PDB entry 8YGR | electron microscopy, 3.84 A resolution | chains A and B of the 3 polymer chains in the assembly

# Chain A
Protein: Outer capsid protein VP4
Source organism: Rotavirus A
Reference sequence: A0A5J6BC68 (A0A5J6BC68_9REOV); residues -2 to 578 here correspond to UniProt positions 1-581 (UniProt number = residue number + 3)
Chain sequence (581 residues; row label = number of the first residue in the row; numbers below 1 keep their minus sign (Gly-2 is residue -2)):
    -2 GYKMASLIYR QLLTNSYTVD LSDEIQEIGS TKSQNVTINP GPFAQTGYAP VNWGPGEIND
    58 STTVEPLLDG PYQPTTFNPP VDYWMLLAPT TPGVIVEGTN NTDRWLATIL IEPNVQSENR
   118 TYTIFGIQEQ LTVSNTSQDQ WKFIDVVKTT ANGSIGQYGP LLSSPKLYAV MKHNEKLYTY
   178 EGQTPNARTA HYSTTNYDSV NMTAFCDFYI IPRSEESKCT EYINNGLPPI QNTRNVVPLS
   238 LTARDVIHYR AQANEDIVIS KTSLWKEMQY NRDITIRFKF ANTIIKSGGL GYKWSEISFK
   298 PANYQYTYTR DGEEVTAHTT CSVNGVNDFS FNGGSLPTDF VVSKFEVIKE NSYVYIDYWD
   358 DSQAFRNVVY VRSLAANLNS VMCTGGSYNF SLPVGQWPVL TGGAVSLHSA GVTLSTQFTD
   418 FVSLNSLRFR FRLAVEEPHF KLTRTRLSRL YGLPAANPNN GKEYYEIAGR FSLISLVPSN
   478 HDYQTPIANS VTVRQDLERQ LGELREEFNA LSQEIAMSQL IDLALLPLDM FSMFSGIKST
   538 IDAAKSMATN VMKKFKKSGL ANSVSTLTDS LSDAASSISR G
Disordered / not traced: -2 to 31, 64-250, 491-578
Construct notes: conflict Ser332 (Tyr335 in A0A5J6BC68), Ser445 (Asp448 in A0A5J6BC68), Asn454 (Asp457 in A0A5J6BC68), His478 (Asp481 in A0A5J6BC68)

# Chain B
Protein: Outer capsid protein VP4
Source organism: Rotavirus A
Reference sequence: A0A5J6BC68 (A0A5J6BC68_9REOV); residues -2 to 578 here correspond to UniProt positions 1-581 (UniProt number = residue number + 3)
Chain sequence (581 residues; numbered -2 to 578; the number before each row is that of its first residue; numbers below 1 keep their minus sign (Gly-2 is residue -2)):
    -2 GYKMASLIYR QLLTNSYTVD LSDEIQEIGS TKSQNVTINP GPFAQTGYAP VNWGPGEIND
    58 STTVEPLLDG PYQPTTFNPP VDYWMLLAPT TPGVIVEGTN NTDRWLATIL IEPNVQSENR
   118 TYTIFGIQEQ LTVSNTSQDQ WKFIDVVKTT ANGSIGQYGP LLSSPKLYAV MKHNEKLYTY
   178 EGQTPNARTA HYSTTNYDSV NMTAFCDFYI IPRSEESKCT EYINNGLPPI QNTRNVVPLS
   238 LTARDVIHYR AQVNEDIVIS KTSLWKEMQY NRDITIRFKF ANTIIKSGGL GYKWSEISFK
   298 PANYQYTYTR DGEEVTAHTT CSVNGVNDFS FNGGSLPTDF VVSKFEVIKE NSYVYIDYWD
   358 DSQAFRNVVY VRSLAANLNS VMCTGGSYNF SLPVGQWPVL TGGAVSLHSA GVTLSTQFTD
   418 FVSLNSLRFR FRLAVEEPHF KLTRTRLSRL YGLPAANPNN GKEYYEIAGR FSLISLVPSN
   478 HDYQTPIANS VTVRQDLERQ LGELREEFNA LSQEIAMSQL IDLALLPLDM FSMFSGIKST
   538 IDAAKSMATN VMKKFKKSGL ANSVSTLTDS LSDAASSISR G
Disordered / not traced: -2 to 31, 67-248, 477-578
Construct notes: conflict Val250 (Ala253 in A0A5J6BC68), Ser332 (Tyr335 in A0A5J6BC68), Ser445 (Asp448 in A0A5J6BC68), Asn454 (Asp457 in A0A5J6BC68), His478 (Asp481 in A0A5J6BC68)

# Interface between chain A and chain B
Contacting residue pairs - 106 pairs, chain A then chain B:
  Thr34(A) with Asn32(B)
  Ile35(A) with Asn32(B)
  Asn36(A) with Asn32(B), hydrogen bond (side chain-backbone)
  Pro39(A) with Asn36(B)
  Phe40(A) with Phe40(B), hydrophobic
  Thr43(A) with Glu264(B)
  Ala46(A) with Arg369(B)
  Glu54(A) with Tyr352(B); Arg425(B), salt bridge
  Ile55(A) with Asn321(B)
  Asn56(A) with Asn56(B), hydrogen bond
  Asp57(A) with Asn321(B)
  Ser58(A) with Val323(B)
  Thr59(A) with Val323(B), hydrogen bond (backbone-backbone); Asn324(B); Asp325(B), hydrogen bond (backbone-backbone); Asn348(B), hydrogen bond
  Val61(A) with Asp325(B)
  Asn251(A) with Asn268(B); Arg269(B), hydrogen bond; Arg307(B); Asp308(B)
  Glu252(A) with Asn268(B), hydrogen bond (backbone-backbone)
  Asp253(A) with Gln266(B); Tyr267(B)
  Ile254(A) with Met265(B); Gln266(B), hydrogen bond (backbone-backbone)
  Val255(A) with Met265(B), hydrophobic
  Ile256(A) with Glu264(B), hydrogen bond (backbone-backbone); Gln266(B)
  Ser257(A) with Glu264(B)
  Thr259(A) with Leu261(B); Trp262(B)
  Ser260(A) with Leu261(B); Trp262(B), hydrogen bond (backbone-backbone)
  Leu261(A) with Phe40(B), hydrophobic; Ser260(B); Leu261(B), hydrophobic
  Trp262(A) with Thr259(B); Ser260(B), hydrogen bond (backbone-backbone); Trp262(B); Leu473(B), hydrophobic
  Lys263(A) with Ser257(B)
  Glu264(A) with Val255(B); Ile256(B); Ser257(B), hydrogen bond
  Met265(A) with Ile254(B); Val255(B), hydrophobic
  Gln266(A) with Asp253(B); Ile254(B), hydrogen bond (backbone-backbone); Ile256(B)
  Tyr267(A) with Asp253(B)
  Asn268(A) with Glu252(B), hydrogen bond (backbone-backbone); Asp253(B)
  Asp270(A) with Gln249(B)
  Asp308(A) with Gln249(B); Val250(B); Asn251(B)
  Asn321(A) with Ile55(B); Asn56(B); Asp57(B), hydrogen bond (side chain-backbone)
  Val323(A) with Ser58(B); Thr59(B), hydrogen bond (backbone-backbone)
  Asn324(A) with Thr59(B)
  Asp325(A) with Thr59(B); Thr60(B), hydrogen bond; Val61(B)
  Phe326(A) with Val61(B), hydrophobic
  Ser332(A) with Ser332(B)
  Tyr352(A) with Glu54(B)
  Tyr367(A) with Tyr367(B), hydrophobic; Val368(B); Leu473(B)
  Val368(A) with Phe415(B)
  Arg369(A) with Ala46(B); Phe415(B)
  Leu371(A) with Phe415(B), hydrophobic
  Gly408(A) with Phe415(B)
  Val409(A) with Gln414(B); Phe415(B), hydrogen bond (backbone-backbone)
  Thr410(A) with Glu54(B), hydrogen bond; Thr413(B)
  Leu411(A) with Ser412(B); Thr413(B), hydrogen bond (backbone-backbone)
  Ser412(A) with Leu411(B)
  Thr413(A) with Thr410(B); Leu411(B), hydrogen bond (backbone-backbone)
  Phe415(A) with Val368(B), hydrophobic; Leu371(B); Val409(B)
  Phe418(A) with Arg369(B); Ser370(B)
  Arg427(A) with Glu54(B)
  Arg467(A) with Gln249(B), hydrogen bond; Val250(B), hydrogen bond (side chain-backbone)
  Leu473(A) with Trp262(B), hydrophobic; Tyr367(B), hydrophobic
  Tyr480(A) with Ile35(B)
  Gln481(A) with Thr34(B); Ile35(B)
  Thr482(A) with Thr34(B), hydrogen bond (backbone-side chain); Ile35(B)
  Pro483(A) with Thr34(B)
  Ile484(A) with Val33(B); Thr34(B); Ile35(B), hydrophobic
Interface residues without a listed pair, chain A (73 interface residues in all): Gly38, Gly44, Thr60, Pro63, Lys258, Arg269, Gly322, Ser327, Ser370, Ala407, Gln414, Ser420, Ser476
Interface residues without a listed pair, chain B (69 interface residues in all): Pro37, Pro63, Lys258, Lys263, Asp270, Gly322, Phe326, Ser327, Gly408, Thr416, Ser420, Arg427

# Overview
The interface between chain A and chain B involves 73 residues on one side and 69 on the other; the contacts
include 24 hydrogen bonds and 1 salt bridge. Polar contacts include Glu54(A)-Arg425(B), Asn36(A)-Asn32(B) and
Asn56(A)-Asn56(B).
Here chain A is Outer capsid protein VP4 and chain B is Outer capsid protein VP4, both from Rotavirus A. Entry
8YGR (Cryo-EM structure of partial VP4 from simian rotavirus SA11) was determined by electron microscopy (same
publication as 8YGS, 8YGT and 8YGU).
